Entry 5K65 (X-ray diffraction, 2.50 A resolution); this record covers chains A and B.

[Chain A (and B)]
Protein: Ig gamma-1 chain C region
Organism: Homo sapiens
Notes: chain B of this document is another copy of the same molecule, construct and numbering; everything in this record applies to it too
Reference sequence: P01857 (IGHG1_HUMAN); residues 225-447 here correspond to UniProt positions 108-330 (UniProt number = residue number - 117)
Chain sequence (228 residues; each row starts with the number of its first residue; a row labelled like 389A-389E holds insertion residues (389A, then the next letters in order)):
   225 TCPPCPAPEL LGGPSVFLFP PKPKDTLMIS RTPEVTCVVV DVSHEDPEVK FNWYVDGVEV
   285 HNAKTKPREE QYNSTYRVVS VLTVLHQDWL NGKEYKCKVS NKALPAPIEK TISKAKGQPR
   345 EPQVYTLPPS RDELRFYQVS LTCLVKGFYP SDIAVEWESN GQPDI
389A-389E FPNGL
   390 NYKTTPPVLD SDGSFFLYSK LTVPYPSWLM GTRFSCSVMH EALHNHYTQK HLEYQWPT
Unresolved in the structure: 225-235, 446-447 (chain B: 225-238, 446-447)
Construct notes: engineered mutation Arg359 (Thr242 in P01857), Phe360 (Lys243 in P01857), Tyr361 (Asn244 in P01857), Asp388 (Glu271 in P01857), Ile389 (Asn272 in P01857), Pro413 (Asp296 in P01857), Tyr414 (Lys297 in P01857), Pro415 (Ser298 in P01857), Ser416 (Arg299 in P01857), Leu418 (Gln301 in P01857), Met419 (Gln302 in P01857), Thr421 (Asn304 in P01857), Arg422 (Val305 in P01857), His440 (Ser323 in P01857), Glu442 (Ser325 in P01857), Tyr443 (Leu326 in P01857), Gln444 (Ser327 in P01857), Trp445 (Pro328 in P01857), Pro446 (Gly329 in P01857), Thr447 (Lys330 in P01857); insertion (389A-389E)
Curated features (UniProtKB/Swiss-Prot):
  - glycosylation: Asn297 (N-linked (GlcNAc...) (complex) asparagine)
Cystine bridges: Cys261-Cys321, Cys367-Cys425
Covalent attachments: glycan linked to Asn297
Reported in the primary citation:
  - contacts within the chain: Tyr361-Tyr414, Asn384-Thr421, Asn384-Arg422, Gln386-Phe389A, Gln386-Ile389, Phe389A-Gly389D, Ser416-Thr421, Glu442-Gln444, Arg422-Glu442, Tyr443-Trp445
  - post-translational modification sites: Asn297

[Chain A / chain B interface]
Pairs across the interface - 53 pairs, chain A then chain B:
  Gln347(A) - Phe360(B)
  Tyr349(A) - Ser354(B)
  Tyr349(A) - Asp356(B)
  Tyr349(A) - Glu357(B)
  Tyr349(A) - Phe360(B)
  Leu351(A) - Leu351(B)  hydrophobic
  Leu351(A) - Pro352(B)
  Leu351(A) - Ser354(B)
  Leu351(A) - Thr366(B)
  Pro352(A) - Leu351(B)
  Ser354(A) - Tyr349(B)
  Ser354(A) - Thr350(B)
  Ser354(A) - Leu351(B)
  Asp356(A) - Tyr349(B)
  Asp356(A) - Lys439(B)  salt bridge
  Glu357(A) - Tyr349(B)
  Glu357(A) - Lys370(B)  salt bridge
  Arg359(A) - Gln347(B)  hydrogen bond
  Phe360(A) - Gln347(B)
  Phe360(A) - Tyr349(B)
  Ser364(A) - Leu368(B)
  Ser364(A) - Lys370(B)
  Thr366(A) - Leu351(B)
  Thr366(A) - Tyr407(B)  hydrogen bond
  Leu368(A) - Ser364(B)
  Leu368(A) - Lys409(B)
  Lys370(A) - Glu357(B)
  Lys370(A) - Ser364(B)
  Asn390(A) - Ser400(B)  hydrogen bond
  Lys392(A) - Leu398(B)
  Lys392(A) - Asp399(B)
  Lys392(A) - Phe405(B)
  Thr394(A) - Thr394(B)
  Thr394(A) - Val397(B)
  Pro395(A) - Pro395(B)  hydrophobic
  Pro395(A) - Val397(B)
  Val397(A) - Thr394(B)
  Leu398(A) - Lys392(B)
  Asp399(A) - Lys392(B)
  Asp399(A) - Lys409(B)  salt bridge
  Ser400(A) - Asn390(B)  hydrogen bond
  Ser400(A) - Lys392(B)
  Phe405(A) - Lys392(B)
  Phe405(A) - Thr394(B)
  Phe405(A) - Lys409(B)
  Tyr407(A) - Thr366(B)  hydrogen bond
  Tyr407(A) - Tyr407(B)  hydrophobic
  Tyr407(A) - Lys409(B)
  Lys409(A) - Leu368(B)
  Lys409(A) - Asp399(B)  salt bridge
  Lys409(A) - Phe405(B)
  Lys409(A) - Tyr407(B)
  Lys439(A) - Asp356(B)  salt bridge
Other interface residues (no listed pair), chain A (29 interface residues in all): Thr350, Pro353, Thr393, Ser408
Other interface residues (no listed pair), chain B (26 interface residues in all): Ser408

[In short]
Chain A and chain B form an interface of 29 and 26 residues respectively; the contacts include 5 hydrogen
bonds and 5 salt bridges. Polar pairs include Asp356(A)-Lys439(B), Glu357(A)-Lys370(B) and
Asp399(A)-Lys409(B). The paper reports a modification site at Asn297(A); contacts within the chain involving
Tyr361(A), Tyr414(A) and Asn384(A) among others.
Chain A and chain B are both Ig gamma-1 chain C region (Homo sapiens); the structure, Crystal structure of
VEGF binding IgG1-Fc (Fcab CT6), was determined by X-ray diffraction (same publication as 5K64 and 5O4E).
